Entry 6ZG7 (electron microscopy, 3.49 A resolution); this record covers chains G and H of the 11 polymer chains in the assembly.

== Chain G ==
Name: ATP synthase subunit gamma, mitochondrial
From: Bos taurus
UniProtKB: P05631 (ATPG_BOVIN); residues 1-273 here correspond to UniProt positions 26-298 (UniProt number = residue number + 25)
Amino-acid sequence (273 residues; each row starts with the number of its first residue):
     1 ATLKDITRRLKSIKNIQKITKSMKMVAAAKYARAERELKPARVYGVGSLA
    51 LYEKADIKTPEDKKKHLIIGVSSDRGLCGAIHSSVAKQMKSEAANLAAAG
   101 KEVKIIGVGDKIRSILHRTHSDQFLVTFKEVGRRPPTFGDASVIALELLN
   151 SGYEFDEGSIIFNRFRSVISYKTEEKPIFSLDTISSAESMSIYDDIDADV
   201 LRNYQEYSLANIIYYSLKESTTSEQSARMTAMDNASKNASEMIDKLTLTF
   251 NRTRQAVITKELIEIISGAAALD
Unresolved in the structure: 273
Swiss-Prot annotation at these positions:
  - modified residue: Lys14 (N6-acetyllysine), Lys24 (N6-succinyllysine), Lys30 (N6-acetyllysine), Lys90 (N6-acetyllysine), Ser121 (Phosphoserine), Lys129 (N6-acetyllysine), Lys172 (N6-acetyllysine), Lys245 (N6-succinyllysine)

== Chain H ==
Name: ATP synthase subunit delta, mitochondrial
From: Bos taurus
UniProtKB: P05630 (ATPD_BOVIN); residues 1-146 here correspond to UniProt positions 23-168 (UniProt number = residue number + 22)
Amino-acid sequence (146 residues; numbered 1 to 146; the number before each row is that of its first residue):
     1 AEAAAAQAPAAGPGQMSFTFASPTQVFFNSANVRQVDVPTQTGAFGILAA
    51 HVPTLQVLRPGLVVVHAEDGTTSKYFVSSGSVTVNADSSVQLLAEEAVTL
   101 DMLDLGAAKANLEKAQSELLGAADEATRAEIQIRIEANEALVKALE
Unresolved in the structure: 1-14
Swiss-Prot annotation at these positions:
  - modified residue (N6-acetyllysine): Lys114, Lys143

== Chain G / chain H interface ==
Residue-residue contacts - 42 pairs, chain G then chain H:
  Pro40(G) with Thr24(H); Gln25(H); Val26(H)
  Val43(G) with Val26(H), hydrophobic; Asn29(H)
  Tyr44(G) with Ser22(H); Pro23(H); Leu93(H), hydrophobic
  Ser48(G) with Leu93(H)
  Ala50(G) with Gln91(H)
  Leu51(G) with Leu55(H), hydrophobic
  Lys54(G) with Asn85(H); Asp87(H); Ser89(H)
  Phe138(G) with Pro23(H), hydrophobic; Glu95(H)
  Met190(G) with Leu55(H), hydrophobic
  Tyr193(G) with Pro53(H); Thr54(H); Leu55(H), hydrophobic; Val84(H); Asn85(H), hydrogen bond
  Asp194(G) with Val52(H); Pro53(H), hydrogen bond (backbone-backbone); Thr54(H)
  Asp195(G) with Gln56(H), hydrogen bond (backbone-side chain)
  Ile196(G) with Leu55(H)
  Val200(G) with Thr42(H); Leu55(H); Gln56(H)
  Leu201(G) with Leu55(H), hydrophobic
  Asn203(G) with Val57(H)
  Tyr204(G) with Leu55(H); Val57(H), hydrophobic; Ser81(H); Thr83(H), hydrogen bond
  Tyr207(G) with Gly80(H); Ser81(H); Ala94(H); Glu95(H)
  Asn211(G) with Leu93(H)
  Tyr214(G) with Pro23(H), hydrogen bond (side chain-backbone)
Interface residues without a listed pair, chain G (23 interface residues in all): Ala41, Gly47, Ile192
Interface residues without a listed pair, chain H (26 interface residues in all): Ala21, Ala86

== Summary ==
The interface between chain G and chain H involves 23 residues on one side and 26 on the other; the contacts
include 5 hydrogen bonds. Polar contacts include Tyr193(G)-Asn85(H), Asp195(G)-Gln56(H) and
Tyr204(G)-Thr83(H).
Chain G is ATP synthase subunit gamma, mitochondrial and chain H is ATP synthase subunit delta, mitochondrial,
both from Bos taurus; the structure, bovine ATP synthase rotor domain, state 1, was determined by electron
microscopy, deposited together with 6Z1R, 6Z1U, 6ZG8 and 6ZIK.
